PDB entry 7M3G | electron microscopy, 2.50 A resolution | chains A and D of the 4 polymer chains in the assembly

== Chain A ==
Protein: Extracellular calcium-sensing receptor
Organism: Homo sapiens
UniProt: P41180 (CASR_HUMAN); residues 20-894 here = UniProt positions 20-894
Amino-acid sequence (902 residues; each row starts with the number of its first residue; numbers below 1 keep their minus sign (Met-7 is residue -7)):
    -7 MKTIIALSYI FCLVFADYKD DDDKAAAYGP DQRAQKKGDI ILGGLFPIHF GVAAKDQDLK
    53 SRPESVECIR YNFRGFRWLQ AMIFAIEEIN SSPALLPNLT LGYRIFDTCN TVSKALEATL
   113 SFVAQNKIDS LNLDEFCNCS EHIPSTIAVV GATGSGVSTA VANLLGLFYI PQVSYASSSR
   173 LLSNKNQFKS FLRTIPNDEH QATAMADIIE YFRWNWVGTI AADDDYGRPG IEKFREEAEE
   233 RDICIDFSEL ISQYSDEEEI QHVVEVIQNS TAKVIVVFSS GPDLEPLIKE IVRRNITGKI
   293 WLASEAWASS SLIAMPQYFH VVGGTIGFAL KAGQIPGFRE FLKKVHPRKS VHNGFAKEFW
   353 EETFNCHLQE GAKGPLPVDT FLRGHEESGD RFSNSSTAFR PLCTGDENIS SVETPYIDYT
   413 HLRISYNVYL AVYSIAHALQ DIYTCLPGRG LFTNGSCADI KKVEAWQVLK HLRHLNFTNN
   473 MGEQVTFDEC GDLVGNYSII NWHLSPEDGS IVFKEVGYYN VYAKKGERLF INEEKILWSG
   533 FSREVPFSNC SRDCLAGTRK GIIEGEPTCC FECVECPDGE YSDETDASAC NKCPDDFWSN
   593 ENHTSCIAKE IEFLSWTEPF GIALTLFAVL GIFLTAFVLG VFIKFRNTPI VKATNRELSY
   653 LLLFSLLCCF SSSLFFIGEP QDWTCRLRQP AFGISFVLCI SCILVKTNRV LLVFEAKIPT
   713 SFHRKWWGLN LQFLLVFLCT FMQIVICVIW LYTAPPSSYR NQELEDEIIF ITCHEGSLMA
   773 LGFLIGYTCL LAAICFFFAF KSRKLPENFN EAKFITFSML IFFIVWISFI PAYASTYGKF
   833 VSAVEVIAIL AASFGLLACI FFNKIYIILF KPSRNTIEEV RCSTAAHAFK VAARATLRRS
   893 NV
Disordered / not traced: -7 to 19, 127-130, 363-390, 707-721, 888-894
Differences from the reference sequence: initiating methionine (-7); expression tag (-6 to 19)
Cystine bridges: Cys60-Cys101, Cys236-Cys561, Cys358-Cys395, Cys542-Cys562, Cys546-Cys565, Cys568-Cys582, Cys585-Cys598, Cys677-Cys765
Covalent attachments: N-acetylglucosamine (NAG) linked to Asn261, Asn468, Asn488, Asn541, Asn594
Bound ions: Ca2+ site 1: Ile81, Ser84, Leu87, Leu88; Ca2+ site 2: Gly557 (shared with 1 residue of chain B)
Ligand contacts:
  - Evocalcet (H43; 2-[4-[(3S)-3-[[(1R)-1-naphthalen-1-ylethyl]amino]pyrrolidin-1-yl]phenyl]ethanoic acid): Gln681, Phe684, Gly685, Leu773, Leu776, Ile777, Thr780, Cys781, Phe814, Trp818, Ile819, Ile822, Tyr825, Glu837, Ile841
  - tryptophan (TRP): Arg66, Trp70, Thr145, Gly146, Ser147, Ala168, Ser169, Ser170, Tyr218, Glu297, Ala298, Ile416
Curated features (UniProtKB/Swiss-Prot):
  - region: Phe637 to Arg648 (Intracellular loop 1 (ICL1)), Thr699 to Asn722 (Intracellular loop 2 (ICL2)), Phe790 to Lys805 (Intracellular loop 3 (ICL3)), Arg890 to Val894 (Arginine-rich retention motif)
  - binding site (phosphate): Arg66 to Trp70, Arg415 to Ser417
  - binding site (Ca(2+)): Ile81, Ser84, Leu87, Leu88, Thr100, Thr145, Ser170, Pro188, Asp190, Glu231, Asp234, Glu297, Tyr489, Gly557
  - binding site (L-tryptophan): Ser147, Ala168, Ser170, Glu297
  - binding site (spermine): Asp238, Ser240
  - site: Cys482 (Important for ability of agonist AMG 416 to activate G-protein-coupled receptor activity)
  - modified residue: Thr888 (Phosphothreonine), Ser892 (Phosphoserine)
  - glycosylation (N-linked (GlcNAc...) asparagine): Asn90, Asn130, Asn261, Asn287, Asn386, Asn400, Asn446, Asn468, Asn488, Asn541, Asn594
  - natural variant: Gly21 (G21R: In HHC1), Gln27 (Q27R: Found in a patient with primary hyperparathyroidism detected at adulthood), Lys29 (K29E: In HYPOC1), Pro39 (P39A: In HHC1), Phe42 (F42S: In HHC1), Lys47 (K47N: In HYPOC1), Ser53 (S53P: In HHC1), Pro55 (P55L: In HHC1), Arg62 (R62M: In HHC1), Arg66 (R66C: In HHC1; R66H: In HHC1), Ile81 (I81M: In HHC1), Thr100 (T100I: In NSHPT), 84 further natural variant entries in UniProt
  - mutagenesis: Lys29 (K29A/N/E/D: Increased calcium sensitivity; K29R: Does not affect calcium sensitivity), Leu51 (L51A: Decreased calcium-induced G-protein-coupled receptor activity), Arg69 (R69E: Abolishes G-protein coupled receptor signaling pathway), Trp70 (W70A: Abolished calcium-induced G-protein-coupled receptor activity), Asn102 (N102I: Abolishes G-protein coupled receptor activity), Thr145 (T145A: Abolished calcium-induced G-protein-coupled receptor activity; T145I: Reduced calcium-induced G-protein-coupled receptor activity), Ser147 (S147A: Abolished calcium-induced G-protein-coupled receptor activity), Ser170 (S170A: Abolished calcium-induced G-protein-coupled receptor activity; S170K: Reduced calcium-induced G-protein-coupled receptor activity), Asp190 (D190A: Reduced calcium-induced G-protein-coupled receptor activity; D190K: Reduced calcium-induced G-protein-coupled receptor activity), Gln193 (Q193A: Reduced calcium-induced G-protein-coupled receptor activity), Asp216 (D216A: Strongly reduced calcium-induced G-protein-coupled receptor activity), Tyr218 (Y218A: Abolished calcium-induced G-protein-coupled receptor activity; Y218S: Abolished calcium-induced G-protein-coupled receptor activity), 34 further mutagenesis entries in UniProt
From the paper describing this entry:
  - disease-associated variants - R752C, F809L: decreased signaling (citing earlier work)
  - binding site for etelcalcetide: Glu228, Glu241, Asp248, Glu251, Cys482
  - binding site for etelcalcetide (chain D): Cys482
  - contacts within the chain: Trp590-Asp758 (backbone contact), Lys601-Asp758 (backbone contact), Asp588-Gln754, Tyr825-Tyr829 (pi stacking)
  - conformationally variable residues (helix shift, order/disorder transition, side-chain flip): Trp818, Phe821, Pro823, Ala877 to Thr888
  - binding site for Evocalcet: Gln681, Phe684, Ile777, Trp818, Tyr825, Glu837
  - mutagenesis - P823A: abolished signaling in response to Ca2+ (citing earlier work)
  - disease-associated variants - F821L, A824P: increased signaling (citing earlier work)
  - mutagenesis - C781W/I822W: increased signaling
  - mutagenesis - L773W/V833W: decreased signaling
  - mutagenesis - F821A: decreased signaling in response to NAM (citing earlier work)
  - mutagenesis - F821A: increased signaling in response to PAM (citing earlier work)
  - mutagenesis - Q681A: decreased signaling in response to cinacalcet
  - mutagenesis - F684A, W818A, E837A: decreased signaling in response to cinacalcet (citing earlier work)
  - mutagenesis - Q681A: decreased signaling in response to NPS-2143
  - mutagenesis - E837A: decreased signaling in response to NPS-2143 (citing earlier work)

== Chain D ==
Protein: etelcalcetide
Amino-acid sequence (9 residues; each row starts with the number of its first residue):
     1 XCARRRARX
Modified / non-standard residues: ACE (acetyl group) at position 1, NH2 (amino group) at position 9; Cys2 (D-cysteine; DCY); Ala3, Ala7 (D-alanine; DAL); Arg4, Arg5, Arg6, Arg8 (D-arginine; DAR)

== How chain A and chain D interact ==
Residue-residue contacts (12; chain A residue first):
  Asp215(A) with Arg5(D)
  Glu241(A) with Arg8(D)
  Leu242(A) with Arg5(D)
  Ile243(A) with Arg5(D)
  Ser244(A) with Arg5(D)
  Ser247(A) with Arg5(D)
  Asp248(A) with ACE_1(D)
  Glu250(A) with Arg4(D)
  Glu251(A) with ACE_1(D); Arg4(D); Arg5(D)
  His254(A) with Arg4(D)
Also at the interface, not in a pair above, chain A (12 interface residues in all): Ser240, Tyr246

== Overview ==
12 residues of chain A face 4 of chain D across their interface. Ligands of chain A: Evocalcet and tryptophan.
From the paper: a binding site for Evocalcet at Gln681(A), Phe684(A) and Ile777(A) among others; Q681A, F684A
and W818A of chain A, among others, reduce signaling in response to cinacalcet; 12 substitutions were tested
in all.
Chain A is Extracellular calcium-sensing receptor (Homo sapiens) and chain D is etelcalcetide; the structure,
Asymmetric Activation of the Calcium Sensing Receptor Homodimer, was determined by electron microscopy
together with 7M3E, 7M3F and 7M3J from the same study.
